PDB entry 8I9T | electron microscopy, 3.60 A resolution | chains C1 and LN of the 55 polymer chains in the assembly

[Chain C1]
Molecule: 3341-nt RNA strand
Organism: Chaetomium thermophilum
Sequence (3341 nucleotides; numbered 1 to 3341; the number before each row is that of its first residue):
     1 GGUUGACCUC GGAUCAGGUA GGAGGACCCG CUGAACUUAA GCAUAUCAAU AAGCGGAGGA
    61 AAAGAAACCA ACAGGGAUUG CCCUAGUAAC GGCGAGUGAA GCGGCAACAG CUCAAAUUUG
   121 AAAGCUGGCU UCGGCCCGCG UUGUAAUUUG GAGAGGAUGC UUUGGGCGAG GCUCCUUCUG
   181 AGUUCCCUGG AACGGGACGC CACAGAGGGU GAGAGCCCCG UAUAGUUGGA AGCCAAGCCU
   241 GUGUAAAGCU CCUUCGACGA GUCGAGUAGU UUGGGAAUGC UGCUCAAAAU GGGAGGUAAA
   301 UUUCUUCUAA AGCUAAAUAC CGGCCAGAGA CCGAUAGCGC ACAAGUAGAG UGAUCGAAAG
   361 AUGAAAAGCA CUUUGAAAAG AGGGUUAAAU AGCACGUGAA AUUGUUGAAA GGGAAGCGCU
   421 UGUGACCAGA CUUGCGCCCG GCGGAUCAUC CGGUGUUCUC ACCGGUGCAC UCCGCCGGGC
   481 UCAGGCCAGC AUCGGUUCUG GCGGGGGGAU AAAGGCCCAG GGAAUGUGGC UCCUCCGGGA
   541 GUGUUAUAGC CCUGGGUGUA AUACCCUCGC CGGGACCGAG GACCGCGCUC UGCAAGGAUG
   601 CUGGCGUAAU GGUCACCAGC GACCCGUCUU GAAACACGGA CCAAGGAGUC AAGGUUUUGC
   661 GCGAGUGUUU GGGUGUAAAA CCCGCACGCG UAAUGAAAGU GAACGUAGGU GAGAGCUUCG
   721 GCGCAUCAUC GACCGAUCCU GAUGUAUUCG GAUGGAUUUG AGUAGGAGCG UUAAGCCUUG
   781 GACCCGAAAG AUGGUGAACU AUGCUUGGAU AGGGUGAAGC CAGAGGAAAC UCUGGUGGAG
   841 GCUCGCAGCG GUUCUGACGU GCAAAUCGAU CGUCAAAUCU GAGCAUGGGG GCGAAAGACU
   901 AAUCGAACCA UCUAGUAGCU GGUUACCGCC GAAGUUUCCC UCAGGAUAGC AGUGUCGACC
   961 UUCAGUUUUA UGAGGUAAAG CGAAUGAUUA GGGACUCGGG GGCGAUUUUU AGCCUUCAUC
  1021 CAUUCUCAAA CUUUAAAUAU GUAAGAAGCC CUUGUUACUU AACUGAACGU GGGCAUUCGA
  1081 AUGUAUCGAC ACUAGUGGGC CAUUUUUGGU AAGCAGAACU GGCGAUGCGG GAUGAACCGA
  1141 ACGCGGGGUU AAGGUGCCGG AGUGGACGCU CAUCAGACAC CACAAAAGGC GUUAGUACAU
  1201 CUUGACAGCA GGACGGUGGC CAUGGAAGUC GGAAUCCGCU AAGGACUGUG UAACAACUCA
  1261 CCUGCCGAAU GUACUAGCCC UGAAAAUGGA UGGCGCUCAA GCGUCCCACC CAUACCCCGC
  1321 CCUCAGGGUA GAAACGAUGC CCUGAGGAGU AGGCGGCCGU GGAGGUCAGU GACGAAGCCU
  1381 AGGGCGUGAG CCCGGGUCGA ACGGCCUCUA GUGCAGAUCU UGGUGGUAGU AGCAAAUACU
  1441 UCAAUGAGAA CUUGAAGGAC CGAAGUGGGG AAAGGUUCCA UGUGAACAGC GGUUGGACAU
  1501 GGGUUAGUCG AUCCUAAGCC AUAGGGAAGU UCCGUUUCAA AGGGGCACUC GUGCCCCGUG
  1561 UGGCGAAAGG GAAGCCGGUU AAUAUUCCGG CACCUGGAUG UGGGUUUUGC GCGGCAACGC
  1621 AACUGAACGC GGAGACGACG GCGGGGGCCC CGGGCAGAGU UCUCUUUUCU UCUUAACGGU
  1681 CUAUCACCCU GGAAACAGUU UGUCUGGAGA UAGGGUUUAA UGGCCGGAAG AGCCCGACAC
  1741 UUCUGUCGGG UCCGGUGCGC UCUCGACGUC CCUUGAAAAU CCGCGGGAGG GAAUAAUUCU
  1801 CACGCCAGGU CGUACUCAUA ACCGCAGCAG GUCCCCAAGG UGAACAGCCU CUGGUUGAUA
  1861 GAACAAUGUA GAUAAGGGAA GUCGGCAAAA UAGAUCCGUA ACUUCGGGAA AAGGAUUGGC
  1921 UCUAAGGGUU GGGCACGUUG GGCUUUGGGC GGACGCCCUG GGAGCAGAGG GCCUCUAGCC
  1981 GGGCAACCGG CCGGCGGCCC UCAGCACCCG GGGUUGAAGC CCUUAGCAGG CUUCGGCCGU
  2041 CCGGCGUGCG GUUAACAACC AACUUAGAAC UGGUACGGAC AGGGGGAAUC UGACUGUCUA
  2101 AUUAAAACAU AGCAUUGCGA UGGCCAGAAA GUGGUGUUGA CGCAAUGUGA UUUCUGCCCA
  2161 GUGCUCUGAA UGUCAAAGUG AAGAAAUUCA ACCAAGCGCG GGUAAACGGC GGGAGUAACU
  2221 AUGACUCUCU UAAGGUAGCC AAAUGCCUCG UCAUCUAAUU AGUGACGCGC AUGAAUGGAU
  2281 UAACGAGAUU CCCACUGUCC CUAUCUACUA UCUAGCGAAA CCACAGCCAA GGGAACGGGC
  2341 UUGGCAAAAU CAGCGGGGAA AGAAGACCCU GUUGAGCUUG ACUCUAGUUU GACAUUGUGA
  2401 AAAGACAUAG GAGGUGUAGA AUAGGUGGGA GCUUCGGCGC CAGUGAAAUA CCACUACUCC
  2461 UAUUGUUUUU UUACUUAUUC AAUGAAGCGG GGCUGGACUU GCGUCCAACU UCUGGAGUUA
  2521 AGGUCCUUCG CGGGCCGACC CGGGUUGAAG ACAUUGUCAG GUGGGGAGUU UGGCUGGGGC
  2581 GGCACAUCUG UUAAACCAUA ACGCAGGUGU CCUAAGGGGG GCUCAUGGAG AACAGAAAUC
  2641 UCCAGUAGAA CAAAAGGGUA AAAGUCCCCU UGAUUUUGAU UUUCAGUGUG AAUACAAACC
  2701 AUGAAAGUGU GGCCUAUCGA UCCUUUAGUC CCUCGAAAUU UGAGGCUAGA GGUGCCAGAA
  2761 AAGUUACCAC AGGGAUAACU GGCUUGUGGC GGCCAAGCGU UCAUAGCGAC GUCGCUUUUU
  2821 GAUCCUUCGA UGUCGGCUCU UCCUAUCAUA CCGAAGCAGA AUUCGGUAAG CGUUGGAUUG
  2881 UUCACCCACU AAUAGGGAAC GUGAGCUGGG UUUAGACCGU CGUGAGACAG GUUAGUUUUA
  2941 CCCUACUGAU GAACUCGUCG CAAUGGUAAU UCAGCUUAGU ACGAGAGGAA CCGCUGAUUC
  3001 AGAUAAUUGG UUUUUGCGGU UGUCCGACCG GGCAGUGCCG CGAAGCUACC AUCUGCUGGA
  3061 UAAUGGCUGA ACGCCUCUAA GUCAGAAUCC AUGCCAGAAC GCGACGAUAC UACCCGCACG
  3121 UUGUAGACGU AUAAGAAUAG GCUCCGGCCU CGUAUCCUAG CAGGCGAUUC CUCCGCCGGC
  3181 CUCGAAGUGG CCGUCGGUAA UUCGCGUAUU GCAAUUUAGA CACGCGCGGG AUCAAAUCCU
  3241 UUGCAGACGA CUUAGAUGUG CGAAAGGGUC CUGUAAGCAG UAGAGUAGCC UUGUUGUUAC
  3301 GAUCUGCUGA GGGUAAGCCC UCCUUCGCCU AGAUUUCCCA G
Unresolved in the structure: 1-2, 800-905, 987-1028, 1438-1854, 1887-2083, 2093-2283, 2359-2362, 2485-2545, 2571-2721, 2753-2756, 2822-2828, 2904-2914, 2937-2940, 3110-3111, 3121-3123, 3215-3217, 3338-3341

[Chain LN]
Name: Ribosomal protein L15
Organism: Chaetomium thermophilum
UniProtKB: G0RZ88 (G0RZ88_CHATD); residue numbers follow UniProt; this construct covers 1-203
Amino-acid sequence (203 residues; each row starts with the number of its first residue):
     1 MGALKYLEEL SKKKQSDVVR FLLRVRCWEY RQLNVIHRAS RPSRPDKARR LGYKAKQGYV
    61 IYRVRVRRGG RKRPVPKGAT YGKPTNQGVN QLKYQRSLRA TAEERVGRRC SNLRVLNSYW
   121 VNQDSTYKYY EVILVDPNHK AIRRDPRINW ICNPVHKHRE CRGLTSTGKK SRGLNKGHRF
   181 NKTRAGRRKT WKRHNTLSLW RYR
Unresolved in the structure: 1, 72-90

[How chain C1 and chain LN interact]
Pairs across the interface (165):
  U9(C1) - Ser40(LN)  hydrogen bond to the phosphate
  U9(C1) - Arg41(LN)  salt bridge to the phosphate
  C10(C1) - Arg38(LN)  phosphate contact
  G18(C1) - Asn112(LN)  base contact
  G18(C1) - Asn138(LN)  sugar contact
  U19(C1) - Asn112(LN)  sugar contact
  U19(C1) - Asn138(LN)  sugar contact
  A20(C1) - Ser111(LN)  hydrogen bond to the sugar
  C28(C1) - Lys192(LN)  phosphate contact
  C29(C1) - Arg162(LN)  hydrogen bond to the sugar
  C29(C1) - Arg172(LN)  phosphate contact
  C29(C1) - Lys189(LN)  phosphate contact
  G30(C1) - Arg96(LN)  sugar contact
  G30(C1) - Arg172(LN)  salt bridge to the phosphate
  G30(C1) - Arg188(LN)  salt bridge to the phosphate
  C31(C1) - Arg96(LN)  sugar contact
  C31(C1) - Arg188(LN)  salt bridge to the phosphate
  U32(C1) - Arg71(LN)  phosphate contact
  U32(C1) - Tyr94(LN)  phosphate contact
  U32(C1) - Gln95(LN)  hydrogen bond to the phosphate
  U32(C1) - Arg188(LN)  base contact
  G33(C1) - Arg71(LN)  salt bridge to the phosphate
  G33(C1) - Leu92(LN)  phosphate contact
  A49(C1) - Arg187(LN)  hydrogen bond to the base
  A49(C1) - Trp191(LN)  hydrogen bond to the phosphate
  U50(C1) - Arg187(LN)  salt bridge to the phosphate
  U50(C1) - Trp191(LN)  sugar contact
  G55(C1) - Cys161(LN)  hydrogen bond to the base
  G56(C1) - Lys157(LN)  hydrogen bond to the sugar
  G56(C1) - His158(LN)  phosphate contact
  G56(C1) - Cys161(LN)  sugar contact
  G56(C1) - Arg162(LN)  hydrogen bond to the sugar
  A57(C1) - Pro154(LN)  phosphate contact
  A57(C1) - Lys157(LN)  phosphate contact
  A57(C1) - His158(LN)  phosphate contact
  G58(C1) - Lys157(LN)  salt bridge to the phosphate
  A61(C1) - Lys189(LN)  base contact
  A62(C1) - Val155(LN)  phosphate contact
  A62(C1) - Arg162(LN)  salt bridge to the phosphate
  A62(C1) - Leu164(LN)  phosphate contact
  A62(C1) - Arg172(LN)  hydrogen bond to the phosphate
  A62(C1) - Lys189(LN)  hydrogen bond to the base
  A63(C1) - Leu164(LN)  phosphate contact
  A63(C1) - Arg172(LN)  salt bridge to the phosphate
  A63(C1) - Leu174(LN)  phosphate contact
  A63(C1) - Arg184(LN)  sugar contact
  G64(C1) - Leu174(LN)  phosphate contact
  A66(C1) - Lys176(LN)  hydrogen bond to the base
  C68(C1) - Lys176(LN)  sugar contact
  C68(C1) - Gly177(LN)  phosphate contact
  C69(C1) - Gly177(LN)  phosphate contact
  C69(C1) - His178(LN)  salt bridge to the phosphate
  A77(C1) - Lys176(LN)  hydrogen bond to the sugar
  U79(C1) - Ala185(LN)  phosphate contact
  G80(C1) - Lys189(LN)  phosphate contact
  G80(C1) - Arg193(LN)  salt bridge to the phosphate
  C81(C1) - Arg193(LN)  salt bridge to the phosphate
  C81(C1) - Trp200(LN)  sugar contact
  C82(C1) - Ser198(LN)  phosphate contact
  C82(C1) - Trp200(LN)  hydrogen bond to the phosphate
  A99(C1) - Lys182(LN)  hydrogen bond to the sugar
  A99(C1) - His194(LN)  salt bridge to the phosphate
  A100(C1) - Arg193(LN)  salt bridge to the phosphate
  A100(C1) - His194(LN)  salt bridge to the phosphate
  U112(C1) - Arg147(LN)  hydrogen bond to the phosphate
  C113(C1) - Arg147(LN)  salt bridge to the phosphate
  A114(C1) - Arg49(LN)  hydrogen bond to the phosphate
  A114(C1) - Arg50(LN)  sugar contact
  A115(C1) - Leu4(LN)  phosphate contact
  A115(C1) - Lys5(LN)  sugar contact
  A115(C1) - Arg49(LN)  salt bridge to the phosphate
  A116(C1) - Gly2(LN)  hydrogen bond to the phosphate
  U117(C1) - Gly2(LN)  phosphate contact
  C125(C1) - Ala141(LN)  sugar contact
  C125(C1) - Arg144(LN)  hydrogen bond to the phosphate
  U126(C1) - Gln57(LN)  sugar contact
  U126(C1) - His139(LN)  hydrogen bond to the sugar
  U126(C1) - Lys140(LN)  phosphate contact
  U126(C1) - Ala141(LN)  sugar contact
  U126(C1) - Arg144(LN)  salt bridge to the phosphate
  G127(C1) - Lys140(LN)  salt bridge to the phosphate
  C139(C1) - Gln57(LN)  hydrogen bond to the sugar
  U141(C1) - Arg41(LN)  salt bridge to the phosphate
  U142(C1) - Arg41(LN)  hydrogen bond to the base
  G143(C1) - Arg49(LN)  salt bridge to the phosphate
  G143(C1) - Ala55(LN)  sugar contact
  U144(C1) - Arg49(LN)  salt bridge to the phosphate
  U144(C1) - Lys54(LN)  salt bridge to the phosphate
  U144(C1) - Ala55(LN)  hydrogen bond to the phosphate
  U144(C1) - Lys56(LN)  hydrogen bond to the phosphate
  A145(C1) - Lys54(LN)  salt bridge to the phosphate
  A145(C1) - Lys56(LN)  salt bridge to the phosphate
  A145(C1) - Asp145(LN)  phosphate contact
  A146(C1) - Arg147(LN)  salt bridge to the phosphate
  A257(C1) - Lys5(LN)  phosphate contact
  C258(C1) - Lys5(LN)  salt bridge to the phosphate
  G259(C1) - Glu8(LN)  sugar contact
  G259(C1) - Arg50(LN)  hydrogen bond to the base
  A260(C1) - Glu8(LN)  phosphate contact
  A260(C1) - Ser11(LN)  hydrogen bond to the sugar
  A260(C1) - Lys12(LN)  base contact
  A260(C1) - Lys14(LN)  sugar contact
  A260(C1) - Arg50(LN)  salt bridge to the phosphate
  G261(C1) - Lys14(LN)  salt bridge to the phosphate
  G261(C1) - Gln15(LN)  base contact
  G261(C1) - Arg44(LN)  salt bridge to the phosphate
  G261(C1) - Lys47(LN)  phosphate contact
  G261(C1) - Trp120(LN)  sugar contact
  C263(C1) - Lys170(LN)  phosphate contact
  A268(C1) - Gln91(LN)  sugar contact
  A268(C1) - Lys93(LN)  hydrogen bond to the sugar
  G269(C1) - Gln91(LN)  hydrogen bond to the sugar
  G269(C1) - Leu92(LN)  sugar contact
  G269(C1) - Lys93(LN)  sugar contact
  G269(C1) - Gln95(LN)  hydrogen bond to the base
  G273(C1) - Asn181(LN)  hydrogen bond to the base
  G273(C1) - Lys182(LN)  hydrogen bond to the base
  G274(C1) - His178(LN)  hydrogen bond to the base
  U278(C1) - Arg179(LN)  hydrogen bond to the sugar
  G279(C1) - Arg179(LN)  salt bridge to the phosphate
  G279(C1) - Phe180(LN)  phosphate contact
  C280(C1) - Gln95(LN)  hydrogen bond to the base
  C280(C1) - Lys170(LN)  salt bridge to the phosphate
  C280(C1) - Ser171(LN)  phosphate contact
  U281(C1) - Lys93(LN)  base contact
  U281(C1) - Tyr94(LN)  hydrogen bond to the sugar
  U281(C1) - Gln95(LN)  sugar contact
  U281(C1) - Ser97(LN)  phosphate contact
  U281(C1) - Lys170(LN)  salt bridge to the phosphate
  G282(C1) - Gly69(LN)  hydrogen bond to the sugar
  G282(C1) - Gly70(LN)  sugar contact
  G282(C1) - Lys93(LN)  sugar contact
  G282(C1) - Ser97(LN)  hydrogen bond to the phosphate
  G282(C1) - Leu98(LN)  hydrogen bond to the phosphate
  C283(C1) - Arg68(LN)  salt bridge to the phosphate
  C283(C1) - Gly69(LN)  phosphate contact
  C283(C1) - Lys128(LN)  salt bridge to the phosphate
  U284(C1) - Arg68(LN)  salt bridge to the phosphate
  A286(C1) - Gln15(LN)  phosphate contact
  A289(C1) - Lys12(LN)  base contact
  A294(C1) - Arg179(LN)  hydrogen bond to the phosphate
  G295(C1) - Arg179(LN)  salt bridge to the phosphate
  A311(C1) - Lys47(LN)  salt bridge to the phosphate
  A311(C1) - Arg50(LN)  sugar contact
  A311(C1) - Leu51(LN)  hydrogen bond to the sugar
  A311(C1) - Arg99(LN)  salt bridge to the phosphate
  A311(C1) - Asn117(LN)  sugar contact
  G312(C1) - Trp150(LN)  sugar contact
  G312(C1) - Arg159(LN)  phosphate contact
  G312(C1) - Ser166(LN)  phosphate contact
  G312(C1) - Lys169(LN)  phosphate contact
  C313(C1) - Trp150(LN)  sugar contact
  C313(C1) - His156(LN)  phosphate contact
  C313(C1) - Arg159(LN)  salt bridge to the phosphate
  C313(C1) - Lys169(LN)  salt bridge to the phosphate
  U314(C1) - His156(LN)  salt bridge to the phosphate
  A651(C1) - Leu199(LN)  sugar contact
  A652(C1) - Leu199(LN)  sugar contact
  A652(C1) - Arg203(LN)  salt bridge to the phosphate
  U669(C1) - Tyr202(LN)  stacking on the base
  U670(C1) - Trp200(LN)  phosphate contact
  G671(C1) - Trp200(LN)  phosphate contact
  A678(C1) - Arg201(LN)  phosphate contact
  A679(C1) - Arg201(LN)  salt bridge to the phosphate
  U771(C1) - Arg203(LN)  phosphate contact
Interface residues without a listed pair, chain C1 (91 interface residues in all): A48, A65, U78, G98, G138, U270, U272, A276, A287, A310, A680
Interface residues without a listed pair, chain LN (88 interface residues in all): Gln123, Thr165, Gly173, Gly186, Asn195

[In short]
91 residues of chain C1 face 88 of chain LN across their interface, with 40 hydrogen bonds, 44 salt bridges
and 1 aromatic stacking contact. Among the polar pairs are A49(C1)-Arg187(LN), G55(C1)-Cys161(LN) and
A62(C1)-Lys189(LN).
Here chain C1 is a 3341-nt RNA strand and chain LN is Ribosomal protein L15, both from Chaetomium
thermophilum. Entry 8I9T (Cryo-EM structure of a Chaetomium thermophilum pre-60S ribosomal subunit - State
Dbp10-1) was determined by electron microscopy together with 8I9P, 8I9V, 8I9W, 8I9X, 8I9Y, 8I9Z and 8IA0 from
the same study.
